5J0Q - chains A and T of the 4 polymer chains in the assembly; structure by X-ray diffraction, 2.00 A resolution.

== Chain A ==
Molecule: DNA polymerase beta
Source organism: Homo sapiens
Notes: EC 2.7.7.7, 4.2.99.-; fragment: DNA Polymerase Beta
Reference sequence: P06746 (DPOLB_HUMAN); numbering as in UniProt (aligned over 1-335)
Sequence (335 residues; each row starts with the number of its first residue):
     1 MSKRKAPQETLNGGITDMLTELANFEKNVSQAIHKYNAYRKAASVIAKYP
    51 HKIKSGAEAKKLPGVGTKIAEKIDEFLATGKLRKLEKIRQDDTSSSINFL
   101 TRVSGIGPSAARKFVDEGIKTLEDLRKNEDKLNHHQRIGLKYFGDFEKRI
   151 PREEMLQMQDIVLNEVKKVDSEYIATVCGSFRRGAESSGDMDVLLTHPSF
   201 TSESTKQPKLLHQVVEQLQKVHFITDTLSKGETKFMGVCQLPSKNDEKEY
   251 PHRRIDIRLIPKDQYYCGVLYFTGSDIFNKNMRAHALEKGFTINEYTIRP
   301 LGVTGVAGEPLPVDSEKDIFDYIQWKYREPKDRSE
Disordered / not traced: 1-5
Curated features (UniProtKB/Swiss-Prot):
  - region: Arg183 to Asp192 (DNA-binding)
  - active site: Lys72 (Nucleophile)
  - binding site (K(+)): Lys60, Leu62, Val65, Thr101, Val103, Ile106
  - binding site (Na(+)): Lys60, Leu62, Val65, Thr101, Val103, Ile106
  - binding site (dATP): Arg149, Ser180, Arg183, Gly189, Asp190
  - binding site (dCTP): Arg149, Ser180, Arg183, Gly189, Asp190
  - binding site (dGTP): Arg149, Ser180, Arg183, Gly189, Asp190, Asp192
  - binding site (dTTP): Arg149, Ser180, Arg183, Gly189, Asp190
  - binding site (Mg(2+)): Asp190, Asp192, Asp256
  - modified residue: Lys72 (N6-acetyllysine), Arg83 (Omega-N-methylarginine), Arg152 (Omega-N-methylarginine)
  - cross-link (Glycyl lysine isopeptide (Lys-Gly)): Lys41 (interchain with G-Cter in ubiquitin), Lys61 (interchain with G-Cter in ubiquitin), Lys81 (interchain with G-Cter in ubiquitin)
  - natural variant: Leu22 (L22P: Found in a gastric cancer sample; uncertain significance), Tyr39 (Y39C: Found in a gastric cancer sample; uncertain significance), Gly118 (G118V: Decreased DNA-directed DNA polymerase activity), Arg137 (R137Q: Decreased function in base-excision repair), Arg149 (R149I: Decreased DNA-directed DNA polymerase activity), Asp160 (D160N: Found in a gastric cancer sample; uncertain significance), Cys239 (C239R: Found in a gastric cancer sample; uncertain significance), Lys289 (K289M: Found in a colon cancer sample; uncertain significance), Asn294 (N294D: Found in a gastric cancer sample; uncertain significance), Glu295 (E295K: Found in a gastric cancer sample; uncertain significance)
  - mutagenesis: Phe25 (F25W: No effect on 5'-dRP lyase activity. Decreased ssDNA binding), His34 (H34G: Decreased 5'-dRP lyase activity. Decreased ssDNA binding), Lys35 (K35A: Decreased 5'-dRP lyase activity. Decreased ssDNA binding. Loss of 5'-dRP lyase activity; when associated with A-68 and A-72. Decreased ssDNA binding; when associated with A-68 and A-72 ...), Tyr39 (Y39F: No effect on 5'-dRP lyase activity; Y39Q: Abolishes DNA polymerase and 5'-dRP lyase activity), Lys41 (K41R: Abolishes ubiquitination; when associated with R-61 and R-81), Lys60 (K60A: Decreased 5'-dRP lyase activity. Decreased ssDNA binding), Lys61 (K61R: Abolishes ubiquitination; when associated with R-41 and R-81), Lys68 (K68A: No effect on 5'-dRP lyase activity. Decreased ssDNA binding. Loss of 5'-dRP lyase activity; when associated with A-35 and A-72. Decreased ssDNA binding; when associated with A-35 and A-72 ...), Glu71 (E71Q: No effect on 5'-dRP lyase activity. No effect on structure shown by circular dichroism. No effect on ssDNA binding), Lys72 (K72A: Severely reduced 5'-dRP lyase activity. Does not affect ssDNA binding. Loss of 5'-dRP lyase activity; when associated with A-35 and A-68. Decreased ssDNA binding ...), Glu75 (E75A: Slightly decreased 5'-dRP lyase activity. Decreased ssDNA binding. No effect on structure shown by circular dichroism), Lys81 (K81R: Abolishes ubiquitination; when associated with R-41 and R-61), 5 further mutagenesis entries in UniProt
Ion coordination: Na+ site 1: Lys60, Leu62, Val65 (shared with 1 residue of chain D); Na+ site 2: Thr101, Val103, Ile106 (shared with 1 residue of chain P)

== Chain T ==
Molecule: Template Strand
Sequence (16 nucleotides; numbered 1 to 16; the number before each row is that of its first residue):
     1 CCGACAACGCATCAGC

== Interface between chain A and chain T ==
Contacting residue pairs (15; chain A residue first):
  His34(A) with DC5(T), stacking on the base
  Asn133(A) with DT12(T), phosphate contact
  His134(A) with DT12(T), phosphate contact
  Ser229(A) with DC10(T), phosphate contact; DA11(T), sugar contact
  Lys230(A) with DC10(T), hydrogen bond to the phosphate; DA11(T), hydrogen bond to the phosphate
  Gly231(A) with DC10(T), phosphate contact
  Glu232(A) with DC10(T), hydrogen bond to the phosphate
  Thr233(A) with DG9(T), hydrogen bond to the phosphate; DC10(T), hydrogen bond to the phosphate
  Lys234(A) with DG9(T), phosphate contact; DC10(T), hydrogen bond to the phosphate
  Tyr271(A) with DA6(T), base contact
  Tyr296(A) with DC8(T), sugar contact
Also at the interface, not in a pair above, chain A (12 interface residues in all): Leu228

== Summary ==
The interface between chain A and chain T involves 12 residues on one side and 7 on the other, with 6 hydrogen
bonds and 1 aromatic stacking contact. Polar pairs include Lys230(A)-DC10(T), Lys230(A)-DA11(T) and
Glu232(A)-DC10(T).
Here chain A is DNA polymerase beta (Homo sapiens) and chain T is Template Strand. Entry 5J0Q (Binary complex
crystal structure of DNA polymerase Beta with A:G mismatch at the primer terminus) was determined by X-ray
diffraction (same publication as 5J0O, 5J0P, 5J0R, 5J0S, 5J0T, 5J0U and 16 further entries).
